Entry 8FR6 (electron microscopy, 2.50 A resolution); this record covers chains A and E of the 12 polymer chains in the assembly.

[Chain A]
Protein: Envelope glycoprotein gp41
Organism: Human immunodeficiency virus 1
Reference sequence: Q2N0S7 (Q2N0S7_9HIV1); residues 512-664 here correspond to UniProt positions 509-661 (UniProt number = residue number - 3)
Amino-acid sequence (153 residues; row label = number of the first residue in the row):
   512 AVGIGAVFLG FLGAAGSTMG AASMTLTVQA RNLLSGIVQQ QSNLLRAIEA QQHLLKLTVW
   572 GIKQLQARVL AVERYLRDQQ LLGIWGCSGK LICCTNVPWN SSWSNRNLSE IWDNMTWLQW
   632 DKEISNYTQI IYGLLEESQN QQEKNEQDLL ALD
Disordered / not traced: 548-568
Differences from the reference sequence: engineered mutation Cys605 (Thr602 in Q2N0S7)
Disulfide bonds: Cys598-Cys604
Covalently attached groups: N-acetylglucosamine (NAG) linked to Asn611, Asn618, Asn637

[Chain E]
Protein: vFP53.02 Fab light chain
Organism: Mus musculus
Notes: antibody fragment or engineered binder
Amino-acid sequence (219 residues; row label = number of the first residue in the row; a row labelled like 27A-27E holds insertion residues (27A, then the next letters in order)):
     1 DVLMTQNPLS LPVSLGDQAS ISCRSSQ
27A-27E SVVYS
    28 DGNAYLEWYL QKPGQSPKLL IYKASNRFSG VPDRFSASGS GTDFTLRISR VETEDLGLYY
    88 CFQGTHIPYT FGGGTKLEMK RTVAAPSVFI FPPSDEQLKS GTASVVCLLN NFYPREAKVQ
   148 WKVDNALQSG NSQESVTEQD SKDSTYSLSS TLTLSKADYE KHKVYACEVT HQGLSSPVTK
   208 SFNRGEC
Disordered / not traced: 109-214
Disulfide bonds: Cys23-Cys88

[Chain A / chain E interface]
Residue-residue contacts (11):
  Ala512(A) with Tyr32(E); Glu34(E); Gly91(E)
  Val513(A) with Tyr27D(E), hydrophobic; Tyr32(E), hydrophobic; Gly91(E), hydrogen bond (backbone-backbone); Thr92(E); Tyr96(E)
  Gly514(A) with Tyr96(E), hydrogen bond (backbone-side chain)
  Ile515(A) with Tyr96(E)
  Val518(A) with Ile94(E), hydrophobic
Other interface residues (no listed pair), chain A (6 interface residues in all): Ala517
Other interface residues (no listed pair), chain E (8 interface residues in all): Phe89

[Summary]
6 residues of chain A and 8 residues of chain E are in contact; the contacts include 2 hydrogen bonds. Polar
pairs include Gly514(A)-Tyr96(E) and Val513(A)-Gly91(E). Covalently linked N-acetylglucosamine: at Asn611(A),
Asn618(A) and Asn637(A).
Chain A is Envelope glycoprotein gp41 (Human immunodeficiency virus 1) and chain E is vFP53.02 Fab light chain
(Mus musculus); the structure, Antibody vFP53.02 in complex with HIV-1 envelope trimer BG505 DS-SOSIP, was
determined by electron microscopy (same publication as 8G85, 8G9X, 8G9Y and 8GAS).
